Entry 9EPC (electron microscopy, 3.00 A resolution); this record covers chains D and E of the 21 polymer chains in the assembly.

== Chain D ==
Protein: DNA-directed RNA polymerase subunit beta'
Organism: Sinapis alba
Notes: EC 2.7.7.6
Reference sequence: A0A6C0M5W0 (A0A6C0M5W0_SINAL); numbering as in UniProt (aligned over 1-680)
Amino-acid sequence (680 residues; numbered 1 to 680; the number before each row is that of its first residue):
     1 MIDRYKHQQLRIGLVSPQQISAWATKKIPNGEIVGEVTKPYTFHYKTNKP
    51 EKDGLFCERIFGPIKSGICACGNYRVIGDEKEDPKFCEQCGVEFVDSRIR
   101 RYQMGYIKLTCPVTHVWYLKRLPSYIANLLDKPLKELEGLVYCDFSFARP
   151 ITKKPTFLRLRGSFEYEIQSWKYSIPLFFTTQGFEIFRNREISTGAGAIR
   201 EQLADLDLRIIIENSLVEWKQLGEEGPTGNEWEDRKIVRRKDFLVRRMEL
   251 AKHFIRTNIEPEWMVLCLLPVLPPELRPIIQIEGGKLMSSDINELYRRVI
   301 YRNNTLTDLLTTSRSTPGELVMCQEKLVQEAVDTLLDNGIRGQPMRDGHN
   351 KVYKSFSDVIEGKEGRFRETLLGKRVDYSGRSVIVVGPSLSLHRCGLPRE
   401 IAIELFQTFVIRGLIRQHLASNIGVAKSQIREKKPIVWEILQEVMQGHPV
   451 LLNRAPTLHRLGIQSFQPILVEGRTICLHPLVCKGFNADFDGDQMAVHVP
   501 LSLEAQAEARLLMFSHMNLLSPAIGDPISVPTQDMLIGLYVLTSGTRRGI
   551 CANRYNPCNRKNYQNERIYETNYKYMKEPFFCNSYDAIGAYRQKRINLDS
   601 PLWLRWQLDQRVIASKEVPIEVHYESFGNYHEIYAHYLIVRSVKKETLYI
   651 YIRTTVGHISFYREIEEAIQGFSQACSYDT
Disordered / not traced: 26-33, 66-95, 280-290, 559-577
Glycans and other covalent adducts: 2,3-dihydroxy-1,4-dithiobutane (DTT) linked to C551

== Chain E ==
Protein: DNA-directed RNA polymerase subunit beta''
Organism: Sinapis alba
Reference sequence: A0A6C0M829 (A0A6C0M829_SINAL); numbering as in UniProt (aligned over 1-1373)
Amino-acid sequence (1373 residues; numbered 1 to 1373; the number before each row is that of its first residue):
     1 MAERANLVFHNKVIDGTAIKRLISRLIDHFGMAYTSHILDQVKTLGFQQA
    51 TATSISLGIDDLLTIPSKGWLVQDAEQQSLILEKHHHYGNVHAVEKLRQS
   101 IEIWYATSEYLRQEMNPNFRMTDPFNPVHMMSFSGARGNASQVHQLVGMR
   151 GLMSDPQGQMIDLPIQSNLREGLSLTEYIISCYGARKGVVDTAVRTSDAG
   201 YLTRRLVEVVQHIVVRRTDCGTIRGISVSPRNKSRMMSERIFIQTLIGRV
   251 LADDIYIGSRCVAFRNQDLGIGLVNRFITFGTQSISIRTPFTCRSTSWIC
   301 RLCYGRSPTHGDLVELGEAVGIIAGQSIGEPGTQLTLRTFHTGGVFTGGT
   351 AEHVRAPYNGKIKFNEDLVHPTRTRHGHPAFLCYIDLSVIIESEDIIHSV
   401 TIPPKSFLLVQNDQYVESEQVIAEIREGTYTFHFKERVRKYIYSDSEGEM
   451 HWSTDVSHAPEFTYSNVHLLPKTSHLWILSGGSCGSSLILFSIHKDQDQM
   501 NIPFLSVERKSISSLSVNNDQVSQKFFSSDFSDKKKSGIPNYSELNGIVG
   551 TSHYNFIYSAIFHENSDLLAKRRRNRFLIPFQSIQEQEQEKEFIPHSGIS
   601 VEIPINGIFRRNSIFAFFDDPRYRRKSSGILKYGTLKADSIIQKEDMIEY
   651 RGVQKFKTKYEMKVDRFFFIPEEVHILPESSAIMVENYSIIGVDTRITLN
   701 IRSQVGGLIRVERKKKRIELKIFSGDIHFPDKTDKISRHSGILIPPGRGK
   751 TNSKESKNLKNWIYVQRITPTKKKFFVLVRPVATYEIADSINLATLFPKD
   801 LFREKDNIQLRVFNYILYGNGKPTRGISDTSIQLVRTCLVLNWDQDNKNS
   851 SLEEVRAFFVEVNTKGLIRDFIRIGLVKSHISYIRKRNNPPDSGLISADS
   901 MNPFYSISPKAGILHQSLRQNHGTIRMFLNRNKESQSLLILSSSNCFRIG
   951 PFNHVKYHNVINQSIKKKPLITIKNSSGPLGTAIQISNFYSFLPLLTYNQ
  1001 ISVIKYLQLDNFKYIFQVIHSYLIDENGRIFNLDPYSNLVLNPFKLNWYF
  1051 LHQNYNNNYCEETSTIISLGQFFCENVCIAKKEPYLKSGQVLIVQRDSVV
  1101 IRSAKPYLATPGAKVHGHYREILYEGDTLVTFIYEKSRSGDITQGLPKVE
  1151 QVLEVRSIDSISLNLEKRIKGWNRCITRILGIPWGFLIGAELTIVQSRIS
  1201 LVNKIQKVYRSQGVQIHNRHIEIIVRQITSKVLVSEEGMSNVFLPGELIG
  1251 LLRAERTGRALEEAICYRAVLLGITRASLNTQSFISEASFQETARVLAKA
  1301 ALRGRIDWLKGLKENVVLGGVIPAGTGFNKGLVHCSRQHTNILLEKKTKN
  1351 LSLLEGDMRDILFYHREFCDSSI
Disordered / not traced: 1-2, 336-341, 428-434, 507-564, 583-597, 624-791, 820-832, 845-852, 909-919, 959-969, 1138-1143, 1333-1373
Ion coordination: Zn2+: C220, C293, C300, C303

== Interface between chain D and chain E ==
Pairs across the interface - 185 pairs, chain D then chain E:
  D3(D) - R217(E)  salt bridge
  R4(D) - N1329(E)
  R4(D) - K1330(E)
  K6(D) - V1321(E)
  H7(D) - W1308(E)
  Q8(D) - D1307(E)
  Q8(D) - W1308(E)
  Q8(D) - L1309(E)
  Q9(D) - I1306(E)
  Q9(D) - D1307(E)
  Q9(D) - W1308(E)
  L10(D) - F1284(E)
  L10(D) - I1285(E)  hydrophobic
  L10(D) - R1305(E)
  L10(D) - D1307(E)  hydrogen bond (backbone-backbone)
  R11(D) - R1305(E)
  R11(D) - I1306(E)
  I12(D) - F1284(E)  hydrophobic
  I12(D) - L1297(E)  hydrophobic
  I12(D) - A1300(E)
  I12(D) - G1304(E)
  I12(D) - R1305(E)  hydrogen bond (backbone-backbone)
  G13(D) - A1301(E)
  L14(D) - A1301(E)  hydrogen bond (backbone-backbone)
  L14(D) - L1302(E)  hydrophobic
  W117(D) - A1294(E)
  W117(D) - L1297(E)  hydrophobic
  W117(D) - A1298(E)  hydrophobic
  Y118(D) - A1298(E)  hydrogen bond (side chain-backbone)
  Y118(D) - A1301(E)
  Y118(D) - L1302(E)  hydrophobic
  R121(D) - A1294(E)
  Y125(D) - K1299(E)
  Y125(D) - L1302(E)  hydrophobic
  W219(D) - E1236(E)
  W219(D) - M1239(E)  hydrophobic
  W219(D) - P1245(E)  hydrophobic
  V245(D) - P1245(E)
  M248(D) - M1239(E)  hydrophobic
  E249(D) - L1244(E)
  E249(D) - R1303(E)  salt bridge
  L250(D) - L1302(E)  hydrophobic
  K252(D) - N1241(E)
  H253(D) - R1303(E)  hydrogen bond
  F254(D) - L1302(E)  hydrophobic
  I259(D) - L1302(E)
  M264(D) - L1302(E)  hydrophobic
  I360(D) - T1293(E)  hydrogen bond (backbone-side chain)
  E361(D) - E1292(E)  hydrogen bond (side chain-backbone)
  E361(D) - T1293(E)  hydrogen bond
  E361(D) - A1294(E)  hydrogen bond (side chain-backbone)
  K363(D) - R204(E)
  F367(D) - I1285(E)
  F367(D) - A1288(E)  hydrophobic
  F367(D) - S1289(E)
  R368(D) - S1289(E)  hydrogen bond (side chain-backbone)
  R368(D) - F1290(E)  hydrogen bond (side chain-backbone)
  R368(D) - Q1291(E)
  L371(D) - V1317(E)
  L372(D) - K1313(E)
  L372(D) - V1316(E)  hydrophobic
  P388(D) - K43(E)  hydrogen bond (backbone-side chain)
  L390(D) - K43(E)  hydrogen bond (backbone-side chain)
  S391(D) - D40(E)
  L392(D) - D40(E)  hydrogen bond (backbone-side chain)
  H459(D) - E330(E)  salt bridge
  R460(D) - Q326(E)
  H479(D) - D40(E)  salt bridge
  H479(D) - K43(E)  hydrogen bond
  P480(D) - K43(E)
  P480(D) - F47(E)  hydrophobic
  E508(D) - T1326(E)  hydrogen bond
  L512(D) - T1326(E)
  H516(D) - M32(E)
  H516(D) - S36(E)
  M517(D) - M32(E)
  L519(D) - I27(E)  hydrophobic
  L519(D) - M32(E)
  L520(D) - I27(E)  hydrophobic
  L520(D) - M32(E)  hydrophobic
  L520(D) - P308(E)
  L520(D) - T309(E)
  P522(D) - P308(E)
  P522(D) - T309(E)
  P522(D) - I323(E)  hydrophobic
  P522(D) - S327(E)
  P522(D) - H1220(E)  hydrogen bond (backbone-side chain)
  A523(D) - S327(E)
  A523(D) - I1216(E)
  A523(D) - H1217(E)  hydrogen bond (backbone-backbone)
  A523(D) - H1220(E)  hydrogen bond (backbone-side chain)
  I524(D) - Q1215(E)
  I524(D) - I1216(E)
  I524(D) - H1217(E)
  G525(D) - P308(E)
  D526(D) - K20(E)  salt bridge
  P527(D) - K20(E)  hydrogen bond (backbone-side chain)
  P527(D) - I23(E)  hydrophobic
  P527(D) - S24(E)
  S529(D) - L39(E)
  V530(D) - I19(E)  hydrophobic
  V530(D) - K20(E)
  P531(D) - V42(E)  hydrophobic
  Q533(D) - A136(E)  hydrogen bond (backbone-backbone)
  Q533(D) - R137(E)  hydrogen bond
  D534(D) - G46(E)
  D534(D) - F47(E)
  D534(D) - A50(E)
  M535(D) - K43(E)
  M535(D) - G46(E)
  M535(D) - F47(E)  hydrophobic
  L536(D) - D15(E)
  L536(D) - G16(E)
  L536(D) - I19(E)  hydrophobic
  L536(D) - S134(E)
  L536(D) - G135(E)
  L536(D) - A136(E)
  I537(D) - I55(E)  hydrophobic
  I537(D) - M130(E)
  I537(D) - M131(E)  hydrophobic
  I537(D) - S134(E)
  I537(D) - A136(E)  hydrophobic
  G538(D) - G46(E)
  G538(D) - Q49(E)
  G538(D) - A50(E)
  L539(D) - I14(E)  hydrophobic
  L539(D) - V42(E)  hydrophobic
  L539(D) - G46(E)
  Y540(D) - V13(E)  hydrophobic
  Y540(D) - I14(E)
  Y540(D) - R120(E)
  Y540(D) - M130(E)  hydrophobic
  Y540(D) - F133(E)
  Y540(D) - S134(E)
  V541(D) - T53(E)
  L542(D) - L45(E)  hydrophobic
  L542(D) - Q49(E)
  T543(D) - K12(E)
  T543(D) - V13(E)
  T543(D) - I14(E)  hydrogen bond (side chain-backbone)
  R547(D) - F125(E)
  L598(D) - Q49(E)
  W606(D) - F9(E)  hydrophobic
  L608(D) - R4(E)
  R611(D) - A5(E)  hydrogen bond (side chain-backbone)
  R611(D) - N6(E)
  R611(D) - L7(E)
  R611(D) - V8(E)
  R611(D) - F9(E)  hydrogen bond (backbone-backbone)
  V612(D) - F9(E)
  I613(D) - V8(E)  hydrophobic
  I613(D) - F9(E)  hydrogen bond (backbone-backbone)
  I613(D) - H10(E)
  I613(D) - K12(E)
  H636(D) - N11(E)
  R653(D) - N11(E)
  T654(D) - F9(E)
  T654(D) - N11(E)  hydrogen bond
  H658(D) - N11(E)  hydrogen bond (side chain-backbone)
  H658(D) - K12(E)
  F661(D) - L22(E)  hydrophobic
  F661(D) - L45(E)  hydrophobic
  Y662(D) - L7(E)  hydrophobic
  Y662(D) - F9(E)  hydrophobic
  E664(D) - Q41(E)
  E664(D) - L45(E)
  I665(D) - L7(E)  hydrophobic
  I665(D) - I38(E)  hydrophobic
  I665(D) - V42(E)  hydrophobic
  E666(D) - R4(E)  salt bridge
  E666(D) - L7(E)
  A668(D) - H37(E)
  A668(D) - Q41(E)
  I669(D) - A5(E)  hydrophobic
  I669(D) - L7(E)  hydrophobic
  I669(D) - F30(E)  hydrophobic
  I669(D) - Y34(E)
  I669(D) - I38(E)  hydrophobic
  Q670(D) - E3(E)  hydrogen bond (side chain-backbone)
  Q670(D) - R4(E)
  Q670(D) - A5(E)
  F672(D) - A33(E)
  F672(D) - Y34(E)  hydrophobic
  F672(D) - H37(E)
  S673(D) - Y34(E)  hydrogen bond
Interface residues without a listed pair, chain D (100 interface residues in all): Y5, L216, K241, T257, L458, L481, N518, S521, S544, G545, Y591, I659, S660
Interface residues without a listed pair, chain E (102 interface residues in all): L26, T35, Q244, E1237, R1295, N1315, L1318, L1332

== In short ==
Chain D and chain E form an interface of 100 and 102 residues respectively; the contacts include 30 hydrogen
bonds and 6 salt bridges. Polar pairs include D3(D)-R217(E), E249(D)-R1303(E) and H459(D)-E330(E). The Zn2+
site is built by C220(E), C293(E), C300(E) and C303(E).
Here chain D is DNA-directed RNA polymerase subunit beta' and chain E is DNA-directed RNA polymerase subunit
beta'', both from Sinapis alba. Entry 9EPC (Cryo-EM structure of the Plastid-encoded RNA polymerase from
Sinapis alba) was determined by electron microscopy.
